6AHU - chains A and L of the 13 polymer chains in the assembly; structure by electron microscopy, 3.66 A resolution.

Chain A:
Molecule: H1 RNA
Source organism: Homo sapiens
Sequence (341 nucleotides; row label = number of the first residue in the row):
     1 AUAGGGCGGA GGGAAGCUCA UCAGUGGGGC CACGAGCUGA GUGCGUCCUG UCACUCCACU
    61 CCCAUGUCCC UUGGGAAGGU CUGAGACUAG GGCCAGAGGC GGCCCUAACA GGGCUCUCCC
   121 UGAGCUUCGG GGAGGUGAGU UCCCAGAGAA CGGGGCUCCG CGCGAGGUCA GACUGGGCAG
   181 GAGAUGCCGU GGACCCCGCC CUUCGGGGAG GGGCCCGGCG GAUGCCUCCU UUGCCGGAGC
   241 UUGGAACAGA CUCACGGCCA GCGAAGUGAG UUCAAUGGCU GAGGUGAGGU ACCCCGCAGG
   301 GGACCUCAUA ACCCAAUUCA GACUACUCUC CUCCGCCCAU U

Chain L:
Molecule: Ribonuclease P protein subunit p40
Source organism: Homo sapiens
Notes: EC 3.1.26.5
UniProtKB: O75818 (RPP40_HUMAN); residues 1-363 here = UniProt positions 1-363
Sequence (363 residues; each row starts with the number of its first residue):
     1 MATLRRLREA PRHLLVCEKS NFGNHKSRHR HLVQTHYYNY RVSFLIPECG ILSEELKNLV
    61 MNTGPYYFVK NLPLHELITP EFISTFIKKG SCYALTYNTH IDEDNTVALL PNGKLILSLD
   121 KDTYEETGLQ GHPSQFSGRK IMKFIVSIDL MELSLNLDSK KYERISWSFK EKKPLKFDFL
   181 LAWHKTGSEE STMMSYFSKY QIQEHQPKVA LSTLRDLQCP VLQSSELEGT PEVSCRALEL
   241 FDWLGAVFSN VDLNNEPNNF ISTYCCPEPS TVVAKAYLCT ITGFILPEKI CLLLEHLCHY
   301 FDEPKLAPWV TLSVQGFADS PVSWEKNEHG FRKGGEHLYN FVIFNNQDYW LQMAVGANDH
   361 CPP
Disordered / not traced: 1

Interface between chain A and chain L:
Contacting residue pairs (25; chain A residue first):
  G278(A) - Arg5(L)  hydrogen bond to the sugar
  C279(A) - Arg5(L)  salt bridge to the phosphate
  G288(A) - Lys326(L)  phosphate contact
  G289(A) - Lys326(L)  salt bridge to the phosphate
  G289(A) - Pro363(L)  sugar contact
  U290(A) - Arg28(L)  hydrogen bond to the phosphate
  U290(A) - Pro363(L)  sugar contact
  A291(A) - Ser20(L)  hydrogen bond to the base
  A291(A) - Asn24(L)  base contact
  A291(A) - Lys26(L)  base contact
  A291(A) - Ser27(L)  base contact
  A291(A) - Arg28(L)  salt bridge to the phosphate
  A291(A) - Tyr349(L)  hydrogen bond to the base
  C292(A) - Lys26(L)  salt bridge to the phosphate
  U306(A) - Leu14(L)  sugar contact
  U306(A) - His360(L)  hydrogen bond to the sugar
  C307(A) - Arg12(L)  phosphate contact
  C307(A) - His360(L)  sugar contact
  A308(A) - Arg12(L)  salt bridge to the phosphate
  A310(A) - Arg139(L)  hydrogen bond to the sugar
  A311(A) - Arg139(L)  hydrogen bond to the sugar
  C328(A) - Arg139(L)  salt bridge to the phosphate
  A339(A) - Lys160(L)  phosphate contact
  A339(A) - Lys161(L)  sugar contact
  U340(A) - Lys160(L)  phosphate contact
Interface residues without a listed pair, chain A (18 interface residues in all): G5, G6, U280
Interface residues without a listed pair, chain L (18 interface residues in all): Glu9, Glu18, Gln130

Summary:
The chain A/chain L interface involves 18 residues from each chain; the contacts include 7 hydrogen bonds and
6 salt bridges. Polar contacts include A291(A)-Ser20(L), A291(A)-Tyr349(L) and G278(A)-Arg5(L).
Here chain A is H1 RNA and chain L is Ribonuclease P protein subunit p40, both from Homo sapiens. Entry 6AHU
(Cryo-EM structure of human Ribonuclease P with mature tRNA) was determined by electron microscopy together
with 6AHR and 6AHV from the same study.
